1IN4 - chain A; structure by X-ray diffraction, 1.60 A resolution.

== Chain A ==
Molecule: Holliday junction DNA helicase ruvb
Source organism: Thermotoga maritima
Reference sequence: Q56313 (RUVB_THEMA); residue numbers follow UniProt; this construct covers 1-334
Amino-acid sequence (334 residues; row label = number of the first residue in the row):
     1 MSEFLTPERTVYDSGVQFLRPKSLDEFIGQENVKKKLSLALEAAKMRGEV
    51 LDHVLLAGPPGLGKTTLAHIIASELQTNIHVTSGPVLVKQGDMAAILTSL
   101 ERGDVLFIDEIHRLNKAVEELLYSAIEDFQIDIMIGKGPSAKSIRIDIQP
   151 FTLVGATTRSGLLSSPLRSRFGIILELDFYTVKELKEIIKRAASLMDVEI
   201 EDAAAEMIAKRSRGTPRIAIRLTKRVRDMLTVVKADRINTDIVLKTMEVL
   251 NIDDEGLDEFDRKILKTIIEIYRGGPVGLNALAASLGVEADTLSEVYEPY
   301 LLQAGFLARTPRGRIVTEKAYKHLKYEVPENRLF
Disordered / not traced: 1-16, 132-146, 330-334
Residues lining bound ligands:
  - ADP (adenosine-5'-diphosphate): Leu19, Arg20, Pro21, Glu26, Phe27, Ile28, Pro59, Pro60, Gly61, Leu62, Gly63, Lys64, Thr65, Thr66, Tyr180, Ile188, Arg191, Pro216, Arg217, Ile220
  - hexane-1,6-diol (HEZ), molecule 1: Ile269, Glu270, Tyr321, Tyr326
  - hexane-1,6-diol (HEZ), molecule 2: Gly278, Leu279, Asn280, Ala281, Arg312
Curated features (UniProtKB/Swiss-Prot):
  - binding site (ADP): Leu19, Arg20, Phe27, Ile28, Gly61, Leu62, Gly63, Lys64, Thr65, Thr66, Tyr180, Pro216, Arg217
  - binding site (ATP): Glu26, Phe27, Ile28, Leu62, Gly63, Glu127 to Phe129, Arg170, Pro216
  - binding site (DNA): Arg309, Arg314
  - mutagenesis: Ala156 (A156C: 38% DNA-dependent ATPase activity; A156S: 32% DNA-dependent ATPase activity, allows branch migration), Thr157 to Thr158 (5% DNA-dependent ATPase activity, no branch migration), Thr158 (T158V: 5% DNA-dependent ATPase activity), Arg170 (R170A/R: 3-4% DNA-dependent ATPase activity, nobranch migration), Pro216 (P216G: 11% DNA-dependent ATPase activity, allows branch migration), Arg217 (R217A: 43% DNA-dependent ATPase activity, allows branch migration; R217K: 5% DNA-dependent ATPase activity, no branch migration)

== Summary ==
Bound to chain A: ADP and hexane-1,6-diol. Curated annotation (UniProt) lists 13 ADP-binding residues, 10
ATP-binding residues, DNA-binding residues Arg309 and Arg314 and 6 mutagenesis sites.
Chain A is Holliday junction DNA helicase ruvb (Thermotoga maritima); the structure, Thermotoga maritima ruvb
holliday junction branch migration motor, was determined by X-ray diffraction together with 1IN5, 1IN6, 1IN7,
1IN8 and 1J7K from the same study.
